3VYX - chains A and B of the 3 polymer chains in the assembly; structure by X-ray diffraction, 2.29 A resolution.

== Chain A ==
Name: ATP-dependent RNA helicase A
Source organism: Homo sapiens
Notes: EC 3.6.4.13
UniProtKB: Q08211 (DHX9_HUMAN); residue numbers follow UniProt; this construct covers 152-264
Chain sequence (114 residues; row label = number of the first residue in the row):
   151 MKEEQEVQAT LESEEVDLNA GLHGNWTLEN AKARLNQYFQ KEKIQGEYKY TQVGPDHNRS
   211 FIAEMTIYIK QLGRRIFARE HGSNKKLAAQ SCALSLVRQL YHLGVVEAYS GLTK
Unresolved in the structure: 151-168, 264
Sequence notes: expression tag (151)
Swiss-Prot annotation at these positions:
  - region (siRNA-binding): Lys182 to Asn186, Asn234 to Lys236
  - modified residue (N6-acetyllysine): Lys191, Lys199
  - mutagenesis: Lys182 (K182A: Reduces siRNA-binding and interaction with AGO2), Asn186 (N186A: Reduces siRNA-binding and interaction with AGO2; when associated with A-187), Gln187 (Q187A: Reduces siRNA-binding and interaction with AGO2; when associated with A-186), His207 (H207A: Reduces siRNA-binding and interaction with AGO2), Asn234 (N234A: Inhibits siRNA-binding and interaction with AGO2; when associated with A-235 and A-236), Lys235 (K235A: Inhibits siRNA-binding and interaction with AGO2; when associated with A-234 and A-236), Lys236 (K236A: Inhibits siRNA-binding and interaction with AGO2; when associated with A-234 and A-235)
What the authors report for this chain:
  - binding site for the 10-nt RNA strand (chain B): Asn186, His207, Lys236
  - binding site for the 10-nt RNA strand: Gln187, Asn234, Lys235
  - mutagenesis - N234A/K235A/K236A: abolished binding to siRNA duplex
  - mutagenesis - K182A, N186A/Q187A, H207A: decreased binding to siRNA duplex
  - mutagenesis - K182A, N186A/Q187A, H207A, N234A/K235A/K236A: decreased binding to Ago2 MID domain

== Chain B ==
Molecule: 10-nt RNA strand
Sequence (10 nucleotides; numbered 1 to 10; the number before each row is that of its first residue):
     1 GCGCGCGCGC

== Interface between chain A and chain B ==
Pairs across the interface (10):
  Glu179(A) - G7(B)  sugar contact
  Glu179(A) - C8(B)  hydrogen bond to the sugar
  Glu179(A) - G9(B)  sugar contact
  Lys182(A) - G7(B)  sugar contact
  Lys182(A) - C8(B)  phosphate contact
  Ala183(A) - G7(B)  sugar contact
  Asn186(A) - C6(B)  hydrogen bond to the sugar
  Asn186(A) - G7(B)  sugar contact
  Lys236(A) - G9(B)  salt bridge to the phosphate
  Gln240(A) - C8(B)  hydrogen bond to the phosphate
Other interface residues (no listed pair), chain A (7 interface residues in all): Leu178

== Overview ==
Chain A and chain B form an interface of 7 and 4 residues respectively; the contacts include 3 hydrogen bonds
and 1 salt bridge. Polar contacts include Glu179(A)-C8(B), Asn186(A)-C6(B) and Gln240(A)-C8(B). From the
paper: a binding site for the 10-nt RNA strand (chain B) at Asn186(A), His207(A) and Lys236(A); K182A,
N186A/Q187A and H207A of chain A, among others, reduce binding to Ago2 MID domain.
Chain A is ATP-dependent RNA helicase A (Homo sapiens) and chain B is a 10-nt RNA strand; the structure,
Structural insights into RISC assembly facilitated by dsRNA binding domains of human RNA helicase (DHX9), was
determined by X-ray diffraction, deposited together with 3VYY.
